Entry 6AQJ (X-ray diffraction, 1.37 A resolution); this record covers chains A and B.

Chain A (and B):
Protein: Ketol-acid reductoisomerase (NADP(+))
Organism: Staphylococcus aureus
Notes: EC 1.1.1.86; chain B of this document is another copy of the same molecule, construct and numbering; everything in this record applies to it too
UniProtKB: Q2YUF3 (ILVC_STAAB); residue numbers follow UniProt; this construct covers 2-334
Amino-acid sequence (339 residues; numbered 2 to 340; the number before each row is that of its first residue):
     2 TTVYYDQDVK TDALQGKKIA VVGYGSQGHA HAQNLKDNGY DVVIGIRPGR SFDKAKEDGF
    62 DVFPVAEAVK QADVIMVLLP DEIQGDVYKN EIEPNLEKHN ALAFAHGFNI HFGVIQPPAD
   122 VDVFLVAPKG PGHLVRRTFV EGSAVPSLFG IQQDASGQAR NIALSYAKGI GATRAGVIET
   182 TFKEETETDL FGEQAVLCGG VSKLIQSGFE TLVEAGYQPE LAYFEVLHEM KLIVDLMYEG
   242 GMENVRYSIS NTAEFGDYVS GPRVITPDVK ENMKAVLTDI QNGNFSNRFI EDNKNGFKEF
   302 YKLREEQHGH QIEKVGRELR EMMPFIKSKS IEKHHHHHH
Disordered / not traced: 328-340
Sequence notes: expression tag (335-340)
Bound ions: Mg2+ site 1: Asp190 (together with N-hydroxy-N-isopropyloxamic acid, oxo(propan-2-ylamino)acetic acid); Mg2+ site 2: Asp190, Glu194 (together with N-hydroxy-N-isopropyloxamic acid, oxo(propan-2-ylamino)acetic acid)
Residues lining bound ligands:
  - oxo(propan-2-ylamino)acetic acid / N-hydroxy-N-isopropyloxamic acid, molecule 1: Gly131, Pro132, Asp190, Glu194, Leu198, Cys199
  - oxo(propan-2-ylamino)acetic acid / N-hydroxy-N-isopropyloxamic acid, molecule 2: Glu230, Ile234, Ile250, Ser251, Ala254
  - NADPH (NDP; NADPH dihydro-nicotinamide-adenine-dinucleotide phosphate), molecule 1: Gly24, Tyr25, Gly26, Ser27, Gln28, Gly29, Ile47, Arg48, Pro49, Ser52, Val66, Leu79, Leu80, Pro81, Asp82, Ile84, Gln85, Val88, Ala106, His107, Pro129, Gly131, Pro132, Gly133
  - NADPH (NDP), molecule 2: Ser249, Ile250, Ser251

Interface between chain A and chain B:
Residue-residue contacts - 271 pairs, chain A then chain B:
  Thr2(A) - Gln219(B)
  Thr2(A) - Glu221(B)  hydrogen bond
  Tyr6(A) - Met323(B)
  Ser27(A) - Ser249(B)  hydrogen bond (side chain-backbone)
  Asp82(A) - Thr253(B)  hydrogen bond
  Glu83(A) - Asn252(B)  hydrogen bond
  Lys130(A) - Glu226(B)  salt bridge
  Lys130(A) - Glu230(B)
  Lys130(A) - Leu233(B)
  Gly131(A) - Glu230(B)  hydrogen bond (backbone-side chain)
  Gly131(A) - Leu233(B)
  Pro132(A) - Leu233(B)
  Pro132(A) - Leu237(B)  hydrophobic
  Pro132(A) - Ser249(B)
  His134(A) - Tyr248(B)
  His134(A) - Ser249(B)  hydrogen bond
  Leu135(A) - Leu233(B)
  Arg138(A) - Glu240(B)  salt bridge
  Ser144(A) - Phe326(B)
  Ala145(A) - Phe326(B)
  Val146(A) - Leu233(B)  hydrophobic
  Pro147(A) - Phe225(B)  hydrophobic
  Pro147(A) - His229(B)
  Leu149(A) - Leu222(B)  hydrophobic
  Arg175(A) - Pro325(B)
  Arg175(A) - Phe326(B)
  Ala176(A) - Met324(B)
  Ala176(A) - Phe326(B)  hydrophobic
  Ile179(A) - Gln219(B)
  Ile179(A) - Glu221(B)
  Ile179(A) - Phe225(B)  hydrophobic
  Glu180(A) - Gln219(B)  hydrogen bond (backbone-side chain)
  Thr181(A) - Leu222(B)
  Glu185(A) - Tyr218(B)
  Glu185(A) - Gln219(B)  hydrogen bond
  Glu185(A) - Leu222(B)
  Glu188(A) - Tyr218(B)  hydrogen bond
  Thr189(A) - Tyr218(B)
  Thr189(A) - Leu222(B)
  Thr189(A) - Glu226(B)
  Asp190(A) - Glu226(B)
  Leu191(A) - Thr253(B)
  Phe192(A) - Gly209(B)
  Phe192(A) - Thr212(B)
  Phe192(A) - Leu213(B)  hydrophobic
  Gly193(A) - Glu226(B)
  Glu194(A) - Glu226(B)
  Glu194(A) - Thr253(B)
  Glu194(A) - Ala254(B)
  Gln195(A) - Gly257(B)
  Gln195(A) - Ser261(B)  hydrogen bond
  Gln195(A) - Gly262(B)
  Ala196(A) - Leu205(B)
  Ala196(A) - Val265(B)
  Val197(A) - Gly209(B)
  Val197(A) - Val227(B)
  Val197(A) - Met231(B)  hydrophobic
  Leu198(A) - Glu226(B)
  Leu198(A) - Glu230(B)
  Leu198(A) - Met231(B)
  Leu198(A) - Ile234(B)
  Cys199(A) - Met243(B)
  Cys199(A) - Ile250(B)  hydrophobic
  Cys199(A) - Asp258(B)
  Gly200(A) - Asp258(B)
  Gly200(A) - Gly262(B)
  Gly201(A) - Leu205(B)
  Gly201(A) - Ile266(B)
  Val202(A) - Leu205(B)
  Val202(A) - Met231(B)  hydrophobic
  Ser203(A) - Met243(B)
  Ser203(A) - Arg247(B)  hydrogen bond
  Ser203(A) - Asp258(B)  hydrogen bond
  Lys204(A) - Ile266(B)
  Leu205(A) - Ala196(B)
  Leu205(A) - Val197(B)
  Leu205(A) - Gly201(B)
  Leu205(A) - Val202(B)
  Leu205(A) - Met274(B)
  Ile206(A) - Met238(B)  hydrophobic
  Ser208(A) - Ile266(B)
  Ser208(A) - Met274(B)
  Gly209(A) - Phe192(B)
  Gly209(A) - Val197(B)
  Gly209(A) - Met274(B)
  Glu211(A) - Lys271(B)  salt bridge
  Thr212(A) - Phe192(B)
  Thr212(A) - Lys271(B)
  Thr212(A) - Met274(B)
  Thr212(A) - Leu278(B)
  Leu213(A) - Phe192(B)  hydrophobic
  Glu215(A) - Lys271(B)  salt bridge
  Ala216(A) - Leu278(B)  hydrophobic
  Tyr218(A) - Glu185(B)
  Tyr218(A) - Glu188(B)  hydrogen bond
  Tyr218(A) - Thr189(B)
  Tyr218(A) - Gln282(B)  hydrogen bond
  Gln219(A) - Thr2(B)
  Gln219(A) - Ile179(B)
  Gln219(A) - Glu180(B)  hydrogen bond (side chain-backbone)
  Gln219(A) - Glu185(B)  hydrogen bond
  Glu221(A) - Thr2(B)  hydrogen bond
  Glu221(A) - Ile179(B)
  Leu222(A) - Leu149(B)  hydrophobic
  Leu222(A) - Thr181(B)
  Leu222(A) - Glu185(B)
  Leu222(A) - Thr189(B)
  Phe225(A) - Pro147(B)  hydrophobic
  Phe225(A) - Ile179(B)  hydrophobic
  Glu226(A) - Lys130(B)  salt bridge
  Glu226(A) - Thr189(B)
  Glu226(A) - Asp190(B)
  Glu226(A) - Gly193(B)
  Glu226(A) - Glu194(B)
  Glu226(A) - Leu198(B)
  Val227(A) - Val197(B)
  Leu228(A) - Met238(B)
  His229(A) - Pro147(B)
  His229(A) - Tyr239(B)  hydrogen bond
  Glu230(A) - Lys130(B)
  Glu230(A) - Gly131(B)  hydrogen bond (side chain-backbone)
  Glu230(A) - Leu198(B)
  Met231(A) - Val197(B)  hydrophobic
  Met231(A) - Leu198(B)
  Met231(A) - Val202(B)  hydrophobic
  Met231(A) - Val235(B)
  Lys232(A) - Lys232(B)
  Lys232(A) - Val235(B)
  Lys232(A) - Asp236(B)  salt bridge
  Lys232(A) - Tyr239(B)
  Leu233(A) - Lys130(B)
  Leu233(A) - Gly131(B)
  Leu233(A) - Pro132(B)
  Leu233(A) - Leu135(B)
  Leu233(A) - Val146(B)  hydrophobic
  Ile234(A) - Leu198(B)
  Val235(A) - Met231(B)
  Val235(A) - Lys232(B)
  Asp236(A) - Lys232(B)  salt bridge
  Asp236(A) - Asp236(B)
  Leu237(A) - Pro132(B)  hydrophobic
  Met238(A) - Ile206(B)  hydrophobic
  Met238(A) - Leu228(B)  hydrophobic
  Tyr239(A) - His229(B)
  Tyr239(A) - Lys232(B)
  Tyr239(A) - Arg321(B)
  Tyr239(A) - Phe326(B)
  Tyr239(A) - Ile327(B)
  Glu240(A) - Arg138(B)  salt bridge
  Glu240(A) - Arg321(B)
  Glu240(A) - Ile327(B)
  Gly241(A) - Arg321(B)
  Gly242(A) - Glu314(B)
  Gly242(A) - Arg321(B)
  Met243(A) - Cys199(B)
  Met243(A) - Ser203(B)
  Met243(A) - Glu314(B)  hydrogen bond (backbone-side chain)
  Glu244(A) - Glu314(B)  hydrogen bond (backbone-side chain)
  Glu244(A) - Arg318(B)  salt bridge
  Arg247(A) - Ser203(B)
  Arg247(A) - Gln308(B)
  Tyr248(A) - His134(B)
  Ser249(A) - Ser27(B)  hydrogen bond (backbone-side chain)
  Ser249(A) - Pro132(B)
  Ser249(A) - His134(B)  hydrogen bond
  Ile250(A) - Cys199(B)  hydrophobic
  Asn252(A) - Glu83(B)  hydrogen bond
  Asn252(A) - Phe290(B)
  Asn252(A) - Phe301(B)
  Thr253(A) - Asp82(B)  hydrogen bond
  Thr253(A) - Leu191(B)
  Thr253(A) - Glu194(B)
  Thr253(A) - Phe286(B)
  Thr253(A) - Phe290(B)
  Ala254(A) - Glu194(B)
  Glu255(A) - Phe301(B)
  Glu255(A) - Arg305(B)  salt bridge
  Phe256(A) - Phe286(B)  hydrophobic
  Phe256(A) - Phe290(B)  hydrophobic
  Phe256(A) - Asp293(B)
  Phe256(A) - Glu300(B)
  Phe256(A) - Phe301(B)
  Gly257(A) - Gln195(B)
  Gly257(A) - Phe286(B)
  Asp258(A) - Cys199(B)
  Asp258(A) - Gly200(B)
  Asp258(A) - Ser203(B)
  Tyr259(A) - Phe301(B)  hydrophobic
  Tyr259(A) - Leu304(B)  hydrophobic
  Tyr259(A) - Arg305(B)
  Tyr259(A) - Gln308(B)
  Val260(A) - Phe286(B)  hydrophobic
  Val260(A) - Arg289(B)
  Val260(A) - Leu304(B)  hydrophobic
  Ser261(A) - Gln195(B)  hydrogen bond
  Ser261(A) - Val277(B)
  Gly262(A) - Gln195(B)
  Gly262(A) - Gly200(B)
  Arg264(A) - Asn273(B)  hydrogen bond (backbone-side chain)
  Arg264(A) - Ala276(B)
  Arg264(A) - Asp280(B)  salt bridge
  Val265(A) - Ala196(B)
  Val265(A) - Val270(B)
  Val265(A) - Asn273(B)  hydrogen bond (backbone-side chain)
  Val265(A) - Met274(B)  hydrophobic
  Val265(A) - Val277(B)  hydrophobic
  Ile266(A) - Gly201(B)
  Ile266(A) - Lys204(B)
  Ile266(A) - Ser208(B)
  Ile266(A) - Ile266(B)  hydrophobic
  Thr267(A) - Asn273(B)
  Val270(A) - Val265(B)  hydrophobic
  Val270(A) - Val270(B)  hydrophobic
  Lys271(A) - Glu211(B)  salt bridge
  Lys271(A) - Thr212(B)
  Lys271(A) - Glu215(B)  salt bridge
  Asn273(A) - Arg264(B)  hydrogen bond (side chain-backbone)
  Asn273(A) - Val265(B)  hydrogen bond (side chain-backbone)
  Asn273(A) - Thr267(B)
  Met274(A) - Leu205(B)  hydrophobic
  Met274(A) - Ser208(B)
  Met274(A) - Gly209(B)  hydrogen bond (side chain-backbone)
  Met274(A) - Thr212(B)
  Met274(A) - Val265(B)  hydrophobic
  Lys275(A) - Glu215(B)  salt bridge
  Ala276(A) - Arg264(B)
  Val277(A) - Ser261(B)
  Val277(A) - Arg264(B)
  Val277(A) - Val265(B)  hydrophobic
  Leu278(A) - Ala216(B)  hydrophobic
  Asp280(A) - Arg264(B)  salt bridge
  Gln282(A) - Tyr218(B)  hydrogen bond
  Phe286(A) - Thr253(B)
  Phe286(A) - Phe256(B)  hydrophobic
  Phe286(A) - Gly257(B)
  Phe286(A) - Val260(B)  hydrophobic
  Arg289(A) - Phe256(B)
  Arg289(A) - Val260(B)
  Phe290(A) - Asn252(B)
  Phe290(A) - Thr253(B)
  Phe290(A) - Phe256(B)  hydrophobic
  Asp293(A) - Phe256(B)
  Glu300(A) - Phe256(B)
  Phe301(A) - Asn252(B)
  Phe301(A) - Glu255(B)
  Phe301(A) - Phe256(B)
  Phe301(A) - Tyr259(B)  hydrophobic
  Leu304(A) - Tyr259(B)  hydrophobic
  Leu304(A) - Val260(B)  hydrophobic
  Arg305(A) - Glu255(B)  salt bridge
  Arg305(A) - Tyr259(B)
  Gln308(A) - Arg247(B)  hydrogen bond
  Gln308(A) - Tyr259(B)
  Glu314(A) - Gly242(B)
  Glu314(A) - Met243(B)  hydrogen bond (side chain-backbone)
  Glu314(A) - Glu244(B)  hydrogen bond (side chain-backbone)
  Arg318(A) - Glu244(B)  salt bridge
  Leu320(A) - Val4(B)  hydrophobic
  Arg321(A) - Tyr239(B)
  Arg321(A) - Glu240(B)
  Arg321(A) - Gly241(B)  hydrogen bond (side chain-backbone)
  Arg321(A) - Gly242(B)
  Met323(A) - Tyr6(B)
  Met324(A) - Ala176(B)
  Pro325(A) - Arg175(B)
  Phe326(A) - Ser144(B)
  Phe326(A) - Ala145(B)
  Phe326(A) - Arg175(B)
  Phe326(A) - Ala176(B)  hydrophobic
  Phe326(A) - Tyr239(B)
  Ile327(A) - Tyr239(B)
Other interface residues (no listed pair), chain A (130 interface residues in all): Val4, Pro81, Phe109, Gly133, Thr139, Lys184, Gln207, Tyr224, Ser251, Pro263, Gly310
Other interface residues (no listed pair), chain B (129 interface residues in all): Pro81, Phe109, Gly133, Thr139, Lys184, Tyr224, Ser251, Pro263, Lys275, His309, Leu320

Overview:
Chain A and chain B form an interface of 130 and 129 residues respectively, with 36 hydrogen bonds and 17 salt
bridges. Polar pairs include Lys130(A)-Glu226(B), Arg138(A)-Glu240(B) and Glu211(A)-Lys271(B). Chain A binds
oxo(propan-2-ylamino)acetic acid / N-hydroxy-N-isopropyloxamic acid and NADPH.
Chain A and chain B are both Ketol-acid reductoisomerase (NADP(+)) (Staphylococcus aureus); the structure,
Crystal structures of Staphylococcus aureus ketol-acid reductoisomerase in complex with two transition state
analogs that have ..., was determined by X-ray diffraction (same publication as 5W3K).
